7QJ1 - chains I and J of the 16 polymer chains in the assembly; structure by electron microscopy, 7.00 A resolution (low resolution: residue-level contacts below are approximate; hydrogen-bond / salt-bridge calls are withheld).

[Chain I]
Protein: Gamma-tubulin complex component 4
Source organism: Homo sapiens
UniProtKB: Q9UGJ1 (GCP4_HUMAN); numbering as in UniProt (aligned over 1-667)
Sequence (667 residues; numbered 1 to 667; the number before each row is that of its first residue):
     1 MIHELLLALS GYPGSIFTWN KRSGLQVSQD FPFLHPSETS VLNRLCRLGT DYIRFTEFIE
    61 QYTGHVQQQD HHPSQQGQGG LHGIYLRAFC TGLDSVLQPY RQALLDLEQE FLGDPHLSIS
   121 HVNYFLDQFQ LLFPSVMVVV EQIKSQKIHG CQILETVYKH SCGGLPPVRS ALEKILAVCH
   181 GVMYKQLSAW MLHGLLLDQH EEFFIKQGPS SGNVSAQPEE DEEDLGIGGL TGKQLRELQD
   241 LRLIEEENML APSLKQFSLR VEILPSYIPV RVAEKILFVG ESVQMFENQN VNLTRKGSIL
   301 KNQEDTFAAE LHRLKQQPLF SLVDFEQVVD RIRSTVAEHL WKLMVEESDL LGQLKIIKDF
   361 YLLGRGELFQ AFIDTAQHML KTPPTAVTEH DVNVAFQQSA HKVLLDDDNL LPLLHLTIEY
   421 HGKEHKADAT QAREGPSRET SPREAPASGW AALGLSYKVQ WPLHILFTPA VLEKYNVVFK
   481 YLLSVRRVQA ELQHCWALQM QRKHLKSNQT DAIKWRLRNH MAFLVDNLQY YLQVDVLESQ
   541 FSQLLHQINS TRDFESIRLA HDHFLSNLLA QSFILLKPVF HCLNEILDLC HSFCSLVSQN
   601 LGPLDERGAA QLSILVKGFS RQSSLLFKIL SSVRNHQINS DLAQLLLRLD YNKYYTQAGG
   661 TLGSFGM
Disordered / not traced: 64-78, 203-255, 286-297, 418-447, 632-667

[Chain J]
Protein: Gamma-tubulin complex component 5
Source organism: Homo sapiens
UniProtKB: Q96RT8 (GCP5_HUMAN); residue numbers follow UniProt; this construct covers 1-1024
Sequence (1024 residues; numbered 1 to 1024; the number before each row is that of its first residue):
     1 MARHGPPWSR LDAQQERDVR ELVRGVAGLQ DEADPNFQLA LNFAWSNFRF HRFLDVNSHK
    61 IEKTIEGIYE KFVIHSDLSK AASWKRLTEE FLNAPLPSIK EIKTDAHYSI LSLLLCLSDS
   121 PSNSSYVETP RNKEVEKKDD FDWGKYLMED EEMDIGPYMD TPNWSEESEE ENDQQPLSRE
   181 DSGIQVDRTP LEEQDQNRKL DPCISWKDEP DDRSWLEHHV VHQYWTARPS QFPHSLHLHS
   241 NLAAVWDQHL YSSDPLYVPD DRVLVTETQV IRETLWLLSG VKKLFIFQLI DGKVTVRNNI
   301 IVTHLTHSCL RSVLEQIAAY GQVVFRLQEF IDEVMGHSSE SMLPGSGSVP KKSTEAPFRT
   361 YQAFMWALYK YFISFKEELA EIEKCIINND TTITLAIVVD KLAPRLSQLK VLHKVFSTGV
   421 AEVPPDTRNV VRASHLLNTL YKAILEYDNV GEASEQTVSL LFSLWVETVR PYLQTVDEWI
   481 VHGHLWDGAR EFIIQRNKNV PVNHRDFWYA TYTLYSVSEK TENEEKMSDN ASASSGSDQG
   541 PSSRQHTMVS FLKPVLKQII MAGKSMQLLK NLQCAESTTC QAGARDAERK SLYTLFLESV
   601 QSRLRHGEDS TPQVLTEQQA TKENLMKMQS IAESHLELDD VHDPLLAINF ARMYLEQSDF
   661 HEKFAGGDVC VDRSSESVTC QTFELTLRSC LYPHIDKQYL DCCGNLMQTL KKDYRLVEYL
   721 QAMRNFFLME GGDTMYDFYT SIFDKIREKE TWQNVSFLNV QLQEAVGQRY PEDSSRLSIS
   781 FENVDTAKKK LPVHILDGLT LSYKVPWPVD IVISLECQKI YNQVFLLLLQ IKWAKYSLDV
   841 LLFGELVSTA EKPRLKEGLI HEQDTVAQFG PQKEPVRQQI HRMFLLRVKL MHFVNSLHNY
   901 IMTRILHSTG LEFQHQVEEA KDLDQLIKIH YRYLSTIHDR CLLREKVSFV KEAIMKVLNL
   961 ALMFADGWQA GLGTWRMESI EKMESDFKNC HMFLVTILNK AVCRGSFPHL ESLALSLMAG
  1021 MEQS
Disordered / not traced: 1-209, 337-356, 389-390, 423-426, 449-454, 497-546, 573-636, 649-681, 729-732, 745-752, 765-795, 843-878, 969-978, 1002-1006, 1017-1024

[How chain I and chain J interact]
Contacting residue pairs (31; chain I residue first):
  Met1(I) - Leu238(J)
  Met1(I) - His239(J)
  Met1(I) - Leu242(J)
  Ile2(I) - His239(J)
  His3(I) - His304(J)
  Glu4(I) - Leu242(J)
  Leu7(I) - Leu305(J)
  Tyr12(I) - Ser312(J)
  Tyr12(I) - Val313(J)
  Tyr12(I) - Gln316(J)
  Gly14(I) - Ser308(J)
  Gly14(I) - Cys309(J)
  Ser15(I) - Trp246(J)
  Ser15(I) - Thr306(J)
  Ser15(I) - Ser308(J)
  Ile16(I) - Trp246(J)
  Asp30(I) - His249(J)
  Phe33(I) - Val245(J)
  Arg87(I) - Glu446(J)
  Arg87(I) - Tyr447(J)
  Thr91(I) - Glu455(J)
  Leu105(I) - Asp400(J)
  Glu108(I) - Ile397(J)
  Leu112(I) - Thr392(J)
  Leu195(I) - Thr686(J)
  Asp198(I) - Leu685(J)
  Gln199(I) - Leu445(J)
  Gln199(I) - Glu446(J)
  Gln199(I) - Tyr447(J)
  Gln199(I) - Asp448(J)
  His390(I) - Ala1001(J)
Also at the interface, not in a pair above, chain I (23 interface residues in all): Pro32, Lys185, Ala386
Also at the interface, not in a pair above, chain J (28 interface residues in all): Leu395, Thr682, Lys1000

[In short]
Chain I and chain J form an interface of 23 and 28 residues respectively.
Here chain I is Gamma-tubulin complex component 4 and chain J is Gamma-tubulin complex component 5, both from
Homo sapiens. Entry 7QJ1 (Structure of the recombinant human gamma-Tubulin Ring Complex 6-spoked assembly
intermediate (spokes 7-12, homogeneous dataset)) was determined by electron microscopy (same publication as
7QJ0, 7QJ2, 7QJ3, 7QJ4, 7QJD and 7QJE).
